Entry 5TE7 (X-ray diffraction, 2.15 A resolution); this record covers chains H and L of the 3 polymer chains in the assembly.

== Chain H ==
Protein: Heavy chain of N6
From: Homo sapiens
Chain sequence (225 residues; row label = number of the first residue in the row; a row labelled like 82A-82C holds insertion residues (82A, then the next letters in order)):
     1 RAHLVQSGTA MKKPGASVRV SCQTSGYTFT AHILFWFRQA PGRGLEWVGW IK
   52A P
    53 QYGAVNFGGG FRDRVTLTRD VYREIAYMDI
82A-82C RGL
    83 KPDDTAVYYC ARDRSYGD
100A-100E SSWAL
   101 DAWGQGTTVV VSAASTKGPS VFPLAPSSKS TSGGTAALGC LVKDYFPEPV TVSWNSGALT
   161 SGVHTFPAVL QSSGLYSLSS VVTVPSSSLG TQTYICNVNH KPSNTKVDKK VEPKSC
Disulfides: Cys22-Cys92, Cys140-Cys196

== Chain L ==
Protein: Light chain of N6
From: Homo sapiens
Chain sequence (210 residues; each row starts with the number of its first residue; note: 4 numbers in that range are skipped by the numbering (no residue carries them; nothing is unmodelled there)):
     1 YIHVTQSPSS LSVSIGDRVT INCQTSQGVG SDLHWYQHKP GRAPKLLIHH TSSVEDGVPS
    61 RFSGSGFHTS FNLTISDLQA DDIATYYCQV L
    96 QFFGRGSRLH IKRTVAAPSV FIFPPSDEQL KSGTASVVCL LNNFYPREAK VQWKVDNALQ
   156 SGNSQESVTE QDSKDSTYSL SSTLTLSKAD YEKHKVYACE VTHQGLSSPV TKSFNRGEC
Disulfides: Cys23-Cys88, Cys134-Cys194
Covalently attached groups: N-acetylglucosamine (NAG) linked to Asn72

== Chain H / chain L interface ==
Contacting residue pairs - 69 pairs, chain H then chain L:
  Phe37(H) - Gln96(L)
  Phe37(H) - Phe98(L)  hydrophobic
  Gln39(H) - His38(L)
  Gln39(H) - Tyr87(L)  hydrogen bond
  Gly42(H) - Arg100(L)  hydrogen bond (backbone-side chain)
  Gly44(H) - Arg100(L)
  Leu45(H) - Phe98(L)  hydrophobic
  Trp47(H) - Gln96(L)
  Tyr91(H) - His38(L)  hydrogen bond
  Tyr91(H) - Arg42(L)  hydrogen bond (side chain-backbone)
  Tyr91(H) - Ala43(L)  hydrophobic
  Tyr91(H) - Pro44(L)
  Arg96(H) - His49(L)
  Arg96(H) - Glu55(L)  salt bridge
  Ser100B(H) - His34(L)  hydrogen bond (backbone-side chain)
  Trp100C(H) - His34(L)
  Trp100C(H) - Tyr36(L)  hydrogen bond (backbone-side chain)
  Trp100C(H) - Gln89(L)  hydrogen bond (backbone-side chain)
  Trp100C(H) - Leu91(L)
  Trp100C(H) - Gln96(L)
  Ala100D(H) - His34(L)
  Ala100D(H) - Tyr36(L)
  Ala100D(H) - His49(L)
  Leu100E(H) - Tyr36(L)  hydrogen bond (backbone-side chain)
  Leu100E(H) - Leu46(L)
  Asp101(H) - Leu46(L)
  Asp101(H) - Glu55(L)
  Trp103(H) - Tyr36(L)
  Trp103(H) - Ala43(L)  hydrophobic
  Trp103(H) - Pro44(L)
  Gly104(H) - Ala43(L)
  Val121(H) - Glu123(L)
  Phe122(H) - Ser121(L)
  Phe122(H) - Glu123(L)
  Phe122(H) - Gln124(L)
  Pro123(H) - Ser121(L)
  Leu124(H) - Phe118(L)  hydrophobic
  Leu124(H) - Val133(L)  hydrophobic
  Ala125(H) - Phe118(L)
  Ser132(H) - Ser114(L)
  Ser132(H) - Val115(L)  hydrogen bond (side chain-backbone)
  Ser132(H) - Phe116(L)
  Gly133(H) - Ser114(L)
  Thr135(H) - Phe116(L)
  Ala137(H) - Phe116(L)  hydrophobic
  Ala137(H) - Phe118(L)
  Leu141(H) - Ser131(L)
  Lys143(H) - Gln124(L)
  Lys143(H) - Ser131(L)
  His164(H) - Asn137(L)  hydrogen bond
  His164(H) - Asn138(L)  hydrogen bond
  His164(H) - Ser174(L)  hydrogen bond
  Phe166(H) - Leu135(L)  hydrophobic
  Phe166(H) - Ser162(L)
  Phe166(H) - Thr164(L)
  Phe166(H) - Ser174(L)
  Phe166(H) - Leu175(L)
  Phe166(H) - Ser176(L)
  Pro167(H) - Ser162(L)  hydrogen bond (backbone-side chain)
  Pro167(H) - Val163(L)
  Val169(H) - Gln160(L)
  Val169(H) - Glu161(L)
  Val169(H) - Ser162(L)
  Leu170(H) - Gln160(L)  hydrogen bond (backbone-side chain)
  Gln171(H) - Gln160(L)
  Val181(H) - Leu135(L)  hydrophobic
  Thr183(H) - Asn137(L)
  Lys209(H) - Glu123(L)  salt bridge
  Cys216(H) - Cys214(L)  disulfide
Also at the interface, not in a pair above, chain H (44 interface residues in all): Arg43, Gln105, Lys129, Ser130, Thr131, Ala136, Leu138, Lys214
Also at the interface, not in a pair above, chain L (40 interface residues in all): His50, Asp122, Thr129, Lys207
Disulfides between the chains: Cys216(H)-Cys214(L)

== Overview ==
44 residues of chain H face 40 of chain L across their interface; the contacts include 1 disulfide bond, 14
hydrogen bonds and 2 salt bridges. Polar contacts include Arg96(H)-Glu55(L), Lys209(H)-Glu123(L) and
Gln39(H)-Tyr87(L). Covalently linked N-acetylglucosamine: at Asn72(L).
Chain H is Heavy chain of N6 and chain L is Light chain of N6, both from Homo sapiens; the structure, Crystal
Structure of Broadly Neutralizing VRC01-class Antibody N6 in Complex with HIV-1 Clade C Strain DU172.17 ...,
was determined by X-ray diffraction, deposited together with 5TE6.
